PDB entry 1N0X | X-ray diffraction, 1.80 A resolution | chains M and R of the 6 polymer chains in the assembly

== Chain M ==
Name: Immunoglobulin light chain
Source organism: Homo sapiens
Reference sequence: Q8TCD0 (Q8TCD0_HUMAN); residues 107-214 here correspond to UniProt positions 132-239 (UniProt number = residue number + 25)
Sequence (215 residues; each row starts with the number of its first residue):
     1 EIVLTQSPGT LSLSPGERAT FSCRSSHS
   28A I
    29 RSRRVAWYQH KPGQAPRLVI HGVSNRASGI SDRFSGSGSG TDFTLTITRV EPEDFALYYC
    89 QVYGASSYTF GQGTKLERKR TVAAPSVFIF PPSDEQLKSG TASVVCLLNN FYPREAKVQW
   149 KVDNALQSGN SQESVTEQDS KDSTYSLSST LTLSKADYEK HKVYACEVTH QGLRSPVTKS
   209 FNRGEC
Disulfide bonds: Cys23-Cys88, Cys134-Cys194
Differences from the reference sequence: conflict Arg202 (Ser227 in Q8TCD0)

== Chain R ==
Name: B2.1 peptide
Sequence (21 residues; each row starts with the number of its first residue):
     1 HERSYMFSDL ENRCIAAEAK K
Unresolved in the structure: 21
Modified / non-standard residues: Ala19 (ornithine; ORN)
Bound ions: K+: His1 (shared with 1 residue of chain P)

== How chain M and chain R interact ==
Residue-residue contacts - 16 pairs, chain M then chain R:
  Glu1(M) with Leu10(R)
  Ile2(M) with Leu10(R)
  His27(M) with Asp9(R); Leu10(R), hydrogen bond (side chain-backbone)
  Ser28(M) with Asp9(R)
  Ile28A(M) with Asp9(R)
  Arg29(M) with Phe7(R); Asp9(R), hydrogen bond (backbone-side chain)
  Ser30(M) with Asp9(R), hydrogen bond
  Arg32(M) with Phe7(R), hydrogen bond (side chain-backbone); Asp9(R), salt bridge
  Ala93(M) with Met6(R); Phe7(R); Ile15(R)
  Ser94(M) with Glu18(R)
  Ser95(M) with Leu10(R)
Other interface residues (no listed pair), chain R (8 interface residues in all): Ser8, Asn12

== In short ==
Chain M and chain R form an interface of 11 and 8 residues respectively, with 4 hydrogen bonds and 1 salt
bridge. Among the polar pairs are Arg32(M)-Asp9(R), His27(M)-Leu10(R) and Arg29(M)-Asp9(R).
Chain M is Immunoglobulin light chain (Homo sapiens) and chain R is B2.1 peptide; the structure, Crystal
Structure of a Broadly Neutralizing Anti-HIV-1 Antibody in Complex with a Peptide Mimotope, was determined by
X-ray diffraction.
